Entry 3OEV (X-ray diffraction, 2.85 A resolution); this record covers chains Q and R of the 28 polymer chains in the assembly.

# Chain Q
Name: Proteasome component PRE6
From: Saccharomyces cerevisiae
Notes: EC 3.4.25.1
Reference sequence: P40303 (PSA7_YEAST); the construct lacks a stretch of the UniProt sequence and is renumbered around it, so the offset changes along the chain: 7-62 = UniProt 3-58; 63-143 = UniProt 60-140; 145-180 = UniProt 144-179; 182-203 = UniProt 184-205; 1 more segments
Amino-acid sequence (241 residues; row label = number of the first residue in the row; note: 3 numbers in that range are skipped by the numbering (no residue carries them; nothing is unmodelled there); a row labelled like 180A-180D holds insertion residues (180A, then the next letters in order)):
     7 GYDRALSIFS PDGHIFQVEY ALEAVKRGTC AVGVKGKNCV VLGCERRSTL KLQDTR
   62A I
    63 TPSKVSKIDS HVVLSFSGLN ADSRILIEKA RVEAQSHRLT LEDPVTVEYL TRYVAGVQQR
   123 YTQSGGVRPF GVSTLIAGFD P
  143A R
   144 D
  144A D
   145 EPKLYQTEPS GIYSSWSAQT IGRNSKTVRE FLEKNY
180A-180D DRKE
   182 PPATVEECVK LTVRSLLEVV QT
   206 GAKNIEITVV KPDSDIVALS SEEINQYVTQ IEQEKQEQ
UniProt features mapped onto this chain:
  - modified residue: Thr-63 (Phosphothreonine)

# Chain R
Name: Proteasome component PUP2
From: Saccharomyces cerevisiae
Notes: EC 3.4.25.1
Reference sequence: P32379 (PSA5_YEAST); the construct lacks a stretch of the UniProt sequence and is renumbered around it, so the offset changes along the chain: 1-123 = UniProt 1-123; 125-144 = UniProt 131-150; 145-202 = UniProt 152-209; 205-209 = UniProt 210-214; 2 more segments
Amino-acid sequence (260 residues; numbered 1 to 254 plus 10 insertion-coded residues; 4 numbers in that range are skipped by the numbering (no residue carries them; nothing is unmodelled there); the number before each row is that of its first residue; a row labelled like 123A-123G holds insertion residues (123A, then the next letters in order)):
     1 MFLTRSEYDR GVSTFSPEGR LFQVEYSLEA IKLGSTAIGI ATKEGVVLGV EKRATSPLLE
    61 SDSIEKIVEI DRHIGCAMSG LTADARSMIE HARTAAVTHN LYYDEDINVE SLTQSVCDLA
   121 LRF
123A-123G GEGASGE
   125 ERLMSRPFGV ALLIAGHDAD
  144A D
   145 GYQLFHAEPS GTFYRYNAKA IGSGSEGAQA ELLNEWHSSL TLKEAELLVL KILKQVME
   205 EKLDE
209A-209B NN
   210 AQLSCITKQD GFKIYDNEKT AELI
   235 KELKEKEAAE SPEEADVEMS
Disordered / not traced: 1-8, 245-254

# Chain Q / chain R interface
Contacting residue pairs (65):
  Asp-9(Q) / Glu-123B(R)
  Asp-9(Q) / Gly-123C(R)  hydrogen bond (side chain-backbone)
  Arg-10(Q) / Glu-123B(R)
  Ala-11(Q) / Val-12(R)  hydrophobic
  Ala-11(Q) / Ser-129(R)
  Ser-13(Q) / Ser-129(R)
  Ser-13(Q) / Arg-130(R)
  Ile-14(Q) / Asp-9(R)
  Ile-14(Q) / Val-12(R)  hydrophobic
  Ile-14(Q) / Gln-23(R)
  Phe-15(Q) / Gln-23(R)
  Phe-15(Q) / Tyr-26(R)  hydrophobic
  Phe-15(Q) / Ser-27(R)
  Phe-15(Q) / Leu-81(R)  hydrophobic
  Phe-15(Q) / Arg-130(R)
  Phe-15(Q) / Pro-131(R)
  Phe-15(Q) / Gly-133(R)
  Ser-16(Q) / Tyr-26(R)
  Pro-17(Q) / Tyr-26(R)  hydrophobic
  Pro-17(Q) / Glu-29(R)
  Asp-18(Q) / Glu-29(R)
  Asp-18(Q) / Leu-33(R)
  Gly-19(Q) / Tyr-26(R)
  Gly-19(Q) / Glu-29(R)
  Gly-19(Q) / Ala-30(R)
  His-20(Q) / Leu-33(R)
  Ile-21(Q) / Leu-81(R)  hydrophobic
  Ile-21(Q) / Arg-130(R)
  Lys-41(Q) / Glu-60(R)  salt bridge
  Arg-114(Q) / Arg-86(R)
  Gln-121(Q) / Ala-83(R)
  Gln-121(Q) / Asp-84(R)
  Gln-121(Q) / Arg-130(R)
  Thr-124(Q) / Arg-130(R)  hydrogen bond (backbone-side chain)
  Gln-125(Q) / Met-128(R)
  Gln-125(Q) / Ser-129(R)  hydrogen bond (backbone-backbone)
  Gln-125(Q) / Arg-130(R)
  Gln-125(Q) / Phe-132(R)
  Ser-126(Q) / Ser-129(R)
  Gly-127(Q) / Ser-129(R)
  Ser-154(Q) / Ala-83(R)
  Gly-155(Q) / Ala-83(R)
  Ile-156(Q) / Thr-82(R)
  Ile-156(Q) / Ala-83(R)
  Tyr-157(Q) / Arg-86(R)  hydrogen bond
  Ser-158(Q) / Leu-59(R)
  Ser-158(Q) / Ser-63(R)
  Ser-159(Q) / Leu-59(R)
  Ser-159(Q) / Glu-60(R)  hydrogen bond (backbone-backbone)
  Ser-159(Q) / Ser-63(R)  hydrogen bond (backbone-side chain)
  Trp-160(Q) / Ser-56(R)
  Trp-160(Q) / Leu-58(R)
  Trp-160(Q) / Leu-59(R)  hydrophobic
  Trp-160(Q) / Glu-60(R)
  Ser-161(Q) / Leu-58(R)  hydrogen bond (backbone-backbone)
  Ser-161(Q) / Glu-60(R)  hydrogen bond (backbone-side chain)
  Ala-162(Q) / Leu-58(R)
  Leu-176(Q) / Leu-58(R)  hydrophobic
  Glu-177(Q) / Ser-56(R)
  Glu-177(Q) / Pro-57(R)
  Tyr-180(Q) / Leu-58(R)  hydrophobic
  Arg-180B(Q) / Pro-57(R)  hydrogen bond (side chain-backbone)
  Arg-180B(Q) / Leu-58(R)
  Arg-180B(Q) / Leu-59(R)  hydrogen bond (side chain-backbone)
  Arg-180B(Q) / Glu-60(R)
Interface residues without a listed pair, chain R (29 interface residues in all): Thr-55, Ser-87

# In short
The interface between chain Q and chain R involves 32 residues on one side and 29 on the other; the contacts
include 10 hydrogen bonds and 1 salt bridge. Polar pairs include Lys-41(Q)/Glu-60(R), Asp-9(Q)/Gly-123C(R) and
Thr-124(Q)/Arg-130(R).
Here chain Q is Proteasome component PRE6 and chain R is Proteasome component PUP2, both from Saccharomyces
cerevisiae. Entry 3OEV (Structure of yeast 20S open-gate proteasome with Compound 25) was determined by X-ray
diffraction (same publication as 3SDI, 3SDK and 3OEU).
